Entry 6P4A (X-ray diffraction, 2.20 A resolution); this record covers chains H and C of the 3 polymer chains in the assembly.

# Chain H
Protein: HyHEL10 Fab heavy chain
Organism: Mus musculus
Notes: antibody fragment or engineered binder
Chain sequence (223 residues; numbered 1 to 223; the number before each row is that of its first residue):
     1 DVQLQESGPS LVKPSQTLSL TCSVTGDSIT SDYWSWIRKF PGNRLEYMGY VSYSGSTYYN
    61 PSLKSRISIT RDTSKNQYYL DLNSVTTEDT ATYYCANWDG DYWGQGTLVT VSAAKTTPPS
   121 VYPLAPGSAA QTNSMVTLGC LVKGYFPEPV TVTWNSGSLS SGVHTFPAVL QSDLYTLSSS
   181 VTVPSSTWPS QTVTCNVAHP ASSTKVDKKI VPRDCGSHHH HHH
Unresolved in the structure: 128-133, 216-223
Disulfides: C22-C95, C140-C195
Reported in the primary citation:
  - mutagenesis - S52R (100-fold), S52R/Y53F (100-fold): abolished binding to self-lysozyme
  - mutagenesis - L4F/Y33H/S56N/Y58F, L4F/Y33H/S56N, I29F (10-fold), S31N (4-fold): decreased binding to self
  - mutagenesis - S31N: unchanged binding to foreign
  - mutagenesis - L4F, Y33H, S56N, S56R: decreased binding to self-lysozyme
  - mutagenesis - L4F, Y33H, S56N: unchanged binding to foreign FlexR101D
  - mutagenesis - S56Y, Y58F: increased binding to FlexR101D
  - mutagenesis - Y53D, S56Y, Y58F: increased binding to self-lysozyme
  - mutagenesis - Y58F (3.7-fold): increased binding to antigen flexibility
  - mutagenesis - L4F/Y33H/S56N/Y58F, L4F/Y33H/S56N: increased binding to foreign
  - mutagenesis - S56R (5-fold): decreased binding to RigidR101D

# Chain C
Protein: Lysozyme C
Organism: Gallus gallus
Notes: EC 3.2.1.17
Reference sequence: P00698 (LYSC_CHICK); residues 1-129 here correspond to UniProt positions 19-147 (UniProt number = residue number + 18)
Chain sequence (129 residues; numbered 1 to 129; the number before each row is that of its first residue):
     1 KVFGRCELAA AMKRHGLDNY QGYSLGNWVC AAKFESNFNT QATNRNTDGS TDYGILQINS
    61 RWWCNDGRTP GSENLCNIPC SALLSSDITA SVNCAKKIVS DGNGMNAWVA WRNRCKGTDV
   121 QAWIRGCRL
Construct notes: engineered mutation Q21 (Arg39 in P00698), E73 (Arg91 in P00698)
UniProt features mapped onto this chain:
  - active site: E35, D52
  - binding site (substrate): D101
Disulfides: C6-C127, C30-C115, C64-C80, C76-C94

# How chain H and chain C interact
Residue-residue contacts (32; chain H residue first):
  T30(H) with E73(C), hydrogen bond; L75(C)
  S31(H) with E73(C); L75(C); N77(C)
  D32(H) with L75(C); N77(C), hydrogen bond; K97(C), salt bridge
  Y33(H) with W63(C); K97(C), hydrogen bond (side chain-backbone); I98(C); D101(C)
  Y50(H) with S100(C), hydrogen bond (side chain-backbone)
  S52(H) with D101(C), hydrogen bond
  Y53(H) with W62(C), hydrophobic; W63(C), hydrophobic; L75(C), hydrophobic; D101(C)
  S54(H) with D101(C), hydrogen bond; N103(C)
  S56(H) with D101(C), hydrogen bond; G102(C), hydrogen bond (side chain-backbone)
  Y58(H) with Q21(C); S100(C); D101(C), hydrogen bond (side chain-backbone); G102(C), hydrogen bond (side chain-backbone)
  W98(H) with Y20(C); K96(C); K97(C); S100(C)
  D99(H) with N77(C), hydrogen bond; K97(C), salt bridge
Other interface residues (no listed pair), chain H (14 interface residues in all): S28, N97
Other interface residues (no listed pair), chain C (15 interface residues in all): N74

# Summary
The interface between chain H and chain C involves 14 residues on one side and 15 on the other, with 11
hydrogen bonds and 2 salt bridges. Polar pairs include D32(H)-K97(C), D99(H)-K97(C) and T30(H)-E73(C). The
paper reports that L4F/Y33H/S56N/Y58F, L4F/Y33H/S56N and I29F of chain H, among others, reduce binding to
self; L4F, Y33H and S56N of chain H, among others, reduce binding to self-lysozyme; 13 substitutions were
tested in all.
Here chain H is HyHEL10 Fab heavy chain (Mus musculus) and chain C is Lysozyme C (Gallus gallus). Entry 6P4A
(HyHEL10 Fab complexed with hen egg lysozyme carrying two mutations (HEL2x-rigid): R21Q and R73E) was
determined by X-ray diffraction (same publication as 6P4C and 6P4D).
